Entry 4U94 (X-ray diffraction, 1.47 A resolution); this record covers chain A.

Chain A:
Name: Maltokinase
From: Mycobacterium vanbaalenii
Notes: EC 2.7.1.175
UniProt: A1TH50 (MAK_MYCVP); residue numbers follow UniProt; this construct covers 1-441
Chain sequence (454 residues; row label = number of the first residue in the row):
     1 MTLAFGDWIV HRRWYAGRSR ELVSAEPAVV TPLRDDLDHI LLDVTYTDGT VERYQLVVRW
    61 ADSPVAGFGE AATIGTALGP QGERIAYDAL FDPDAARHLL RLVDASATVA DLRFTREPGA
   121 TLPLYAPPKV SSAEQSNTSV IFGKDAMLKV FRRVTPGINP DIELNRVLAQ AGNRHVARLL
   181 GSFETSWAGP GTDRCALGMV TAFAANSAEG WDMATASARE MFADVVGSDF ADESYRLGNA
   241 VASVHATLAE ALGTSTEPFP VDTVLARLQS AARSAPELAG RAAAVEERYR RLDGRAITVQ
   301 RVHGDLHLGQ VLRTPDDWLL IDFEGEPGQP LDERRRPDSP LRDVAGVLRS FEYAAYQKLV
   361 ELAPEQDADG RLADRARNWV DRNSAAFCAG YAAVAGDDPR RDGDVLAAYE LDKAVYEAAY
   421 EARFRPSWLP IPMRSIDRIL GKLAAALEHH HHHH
Unresolved in the structure: 1, 453-454
Differences from the reference sequence: expression tag (442-454)
Ion coordination: Mg2+: Q310, D322
From the paper describing this entry:
  - contacts within the chain: R13-E134 (backbone contact), R13-N137 (backbone contact), W14-R152, D43-R53 (salt bridge), R53-W187 (backbone contact), R59-D92 (salt bridge), D88-R152 (salt bridge), H303-F323 (pi stacking), E326-R342 (salt bridge)
  - catalytic residues: D305 (proposed by the authors, not directly observed)
  - Mg2+ coordination: Q310, D322
  - mutagenesis - K413A, Y416A, Y420A: abolished catalytic activity
  - mutagenesis - S136A, Y416F, Y420F: decreased catalytic activity

In short:
Q310 and D322 coordinate Mg2+. From the paper: the catalytic residue D305; K413A, Y416A and Y420A abolish
catalytic activity; 6 substitutions were tested in all.
Chain A is Maltokinase (Mycobacterium vanbaalenii); the structure, Structure of mycobacterial maltokinase, the
missing link in the essential GlgE-pathway, was determined by X-ray diffraction together with 4U98 and 4WZY
from the same study.
